PDB entry 5SW5 | X-ray diffraction, 2.05 A resolution | chains A and B

[Chain A (and B)]
Name: Catalase-peroxidase
From: Burkholderia pseudomallei (strain 1710b)
Notes: EC 1.11.1.21; chain B of this document is another copy of the same molecule, construct and numbering; everything in this record applies to it too
Reference sequence: Q3JNW6 (KATG_BURP1); residues 21-748 here correspond to UniProt positions 1-728 (UniProt number = residue number - 20)
Sequence (728 residues; numbered 21 to 748; the number before each row is that of its first residue):
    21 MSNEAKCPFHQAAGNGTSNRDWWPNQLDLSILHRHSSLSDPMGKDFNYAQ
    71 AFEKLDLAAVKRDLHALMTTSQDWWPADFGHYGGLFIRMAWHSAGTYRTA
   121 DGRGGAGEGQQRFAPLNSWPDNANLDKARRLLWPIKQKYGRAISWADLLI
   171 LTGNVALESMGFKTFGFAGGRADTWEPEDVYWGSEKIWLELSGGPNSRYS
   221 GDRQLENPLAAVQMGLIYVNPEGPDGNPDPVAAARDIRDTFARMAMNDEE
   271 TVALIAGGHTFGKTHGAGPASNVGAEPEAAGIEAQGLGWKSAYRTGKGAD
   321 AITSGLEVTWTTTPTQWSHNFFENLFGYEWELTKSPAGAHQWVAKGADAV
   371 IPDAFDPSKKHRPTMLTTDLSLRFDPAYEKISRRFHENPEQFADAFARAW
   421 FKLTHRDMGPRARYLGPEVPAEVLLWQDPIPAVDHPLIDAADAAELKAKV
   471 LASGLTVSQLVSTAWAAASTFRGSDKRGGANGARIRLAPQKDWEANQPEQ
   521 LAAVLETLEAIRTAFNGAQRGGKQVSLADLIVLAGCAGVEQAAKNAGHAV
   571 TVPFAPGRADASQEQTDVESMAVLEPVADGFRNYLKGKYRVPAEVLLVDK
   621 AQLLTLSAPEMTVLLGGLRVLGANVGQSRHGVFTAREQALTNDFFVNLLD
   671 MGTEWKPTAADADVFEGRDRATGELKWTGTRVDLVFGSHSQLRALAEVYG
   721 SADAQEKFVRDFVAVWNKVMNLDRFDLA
Unresolved in the structure: 21-35
Modified residues: Trp-111 (1-hydroperoxy-L-tryptophan; TOX)
Covalent attachments: covalent link Trp-111/Tyr-238; covalent link Tyr-238/Met-264
Metal / ion sites: heme Fe: Trp-111, His-279; Na+: Gly-122, Gly-124, Ser-494
Residues lining bound ligands:
  - heme (HEM): Asp-98, Gly-104, Leu-105, Ile-107, Arg-108, Trp-111, Val-239, Pro-241, Ile-257, Phe-261, Leu-274, Ile-275, Gly-278, His-279, Phe-281, Gly-282, Lys-283, Thr-284, His-285, Thr-323, Ser-324, Leu-326, Trp-330, Leu-386, Thr-388, Phe-416, Trp-420
  - oxygen molecule (OXY): Arg-108, Trp-111, His-112, Asp-141
Curated features (UniProtKB/Swiss-Prot):
  - active site: His-112 (Proton acceptor)
  - binding site (heme b): His-279
  - site: Arg-108 (Transition state stabilizer)
  - cross-link: Trp-111 to Tyr-238 (Tryptophyl-tyrosyl-methioninium (Trp-Tyr) (with M-244)), Tyr-238 to Met-264 (Tryptophyl-tyrosyl-methioninium (Tyr-Met) (with W-91))
From the paper describing this entry:
  - conformationally variable residues (side-chain flip): Arg-426
  - catalytic residues: Arg-108, His-112 (proposed by the authors, not directly observed)
  - mutagenesis - W111F, Y238A, M264A: decreased catalytic activity

[Chain A / chain B interface]
Contacting residue pairs (167):
  Gly-36(A) / Tyr-201(B)
  Gly-36(A) / Gly-203(B)
  Gly-36(A) / Ser-204(B)
  Thr-37(A) / Gly-203(B)  hydrogen bond (backbone-backbone)
  Thr-37(A) / Ser-204(B)  hydrogen bond (side chain-backbone)
  Thr-37(A) / Glu-205(B)  hydrogen bond (side chain-backbone)
  Thr-37(A) / Lys-206(B)  hydrogen bond
  Asn-39(A) / Ala-134(B)  hydrogen bond (side chain-backbone)
  Asn-39(A) / Pro-135(B)
  Asn-39(A) / Pro-197(B)
  Trp-42(A) / Glu-205(B)
  Trp-42(A) / Lys-206(B)
  Trp-42(A) / Ile-207(B)
  Trp-42(A) / Trp-208(B)  hydrophobic
  Trp-42(A) / Met-234(B)  hydrophobic
  Trp-43(A) / Ala-134(B)  hydrophobic
  Trp-43(A) / Pro-135(B)  hydrophobic
  Trp-43(A) / Ser-138(B)
  Trp-43(A) / Trp-208(B)  hydrophobic
  Trp-43(A) / Glu-296(B)  hydrogen bond
  Trp-43(A) / Glu-298(B)
  Trp-43(A) / Ala-299(B)
  Gln-46(A) / Glu-298(B)  hydrogen bond (side chain-backbone)
  His-53(A) / Leu-58(B)
  His-53(A) / Ser-59(B)
  Arg-54(A) / Leu-58(B)
  Ser-56(A) / Ser-56(B)
  Ser-56(A) / Leu-58(B)
  Leu-58(A) / His-53(B)
  Leu-58(A) / Arg-54(B)
  Leu-58(A) / Ser-56(B)
  Leu-58(A) / Ser-627(B)
  Leu-58(A) / Pro-629(B)
  Ser-59(A) / His-53(B)
  Ser-59(A) / Pro-629(B)
  Asp-60(A) / Pro-629(B)
  Pro-61(A) / Pro-629(B)
  Pro-61(A) / Leu-715(B)
  Pro-61(A) / Val-718(B)  hydrophobic
  Pro-61(A) / Tyr-719(B)
  Pro-61(A) / Lys-727(B)  hydrogen bond (backbone-side chain)
  Met-62(A) / Val-718(B)  hydrophobic
  Met-62(A) / Lys-727(B)
  Gly-63(A) / Lys-727(B)
  Trp-94(A) / Met-671(B)  hydrophobic
  Trp-94(A) / Arg-690(B)
  Arg-132(A) / Ser-710(B)
  Arg-132(A) / Ala-714(B)
  Arg-132(A) / Glu-717(B)  salt bridge
  Phe-133(A) / Ser-710(B)
  Phe-133(A) / Ala-714(B)  hydrophobic
  Ala-134(A) / Asn-39(B)  hydrogen bond (backbone-side chain)
  Ala-134(A) / Trp-43(B)  hydrophobic
  Pro-135(A) / Asn-39(B)
  Pro-135(A) / Trp-43(B)  hydrophobic
  Asn-137(A) / Ser-710(B)
  Ser-138(A) / Trp-43(B)
  Arg-150(A) / Met-671(B)
  Arg-150(A) / Arg-713(B)
  Trp-153(A) / Leu-669(B)  hydrogen bond (side chain-backbone)
  Trp-153(A) / Glu-717(B)
  Trp-153(A) / Gly-720(B)
  Trp-153(A) / Ser-721(B)
  Gln-157(A) / Gly-720(B)  hydrogen bond (side chain-backbone)
  Gln-157(A) / Ser-721(B)
  Gln-157(A) / Ala-722(B)  hydrogen bond (backbone-backbone)
  Lys-158(A) / Ala-722(B)
  Gly-160(A) / Ser-721(B)
  Gly-160(A) / Asp-723(B)
  Arg-161(A) / Asp-723(B)  salt bridge
  Arg-161(A) / Lys-727(B)
  Trp-165(A) / Glu-717(B)  hydrogen bond
  Trp-195(A) / Gln-711(B)  hydrogen bond (backbone-side chain)
  Trp-195(A) / Ala-714(B)
  Trp-195(A) / Val-718(B)  hydrophobic
  Glu-196(A) / Gln-711(B)
  Pro-197(A) / Asn-39(B)
  Pro-197(A) / Gln-711(B)
  Tyr-201(A) / Gly-36(B)
  Gly-203(A) / Gly-36(B)
  Gly-203(A) / Thr-37(B)  hydrogen bond (backbone-backbone)
  Ser-204(A) / Gly-36(B)
  Ser-204(A) / Thr-37(B)  hydrogen bond (backbone-side chain)
  Glu-205(A) / Thr-37(B)  hydrogen bond (backbone-side chain)
  Glu-205(A) / Trp-42(B)
  Lys-206(A) / Thr-37(B)  hydrogen bond
  Lys-206(A) / Trp-42(B)
  Ile-207(A) / Trp-42(B)
  Trp-208(A) / Trp-42(B)
  Trp-208(A) / Trp-43(B)  hydrophobic
  Met-234(A) / Trp-42(B)  hydrophobic
  Glu-296(A) / Trp-43(B)  hydrogen bond
  Glu-298(A) / Trp-43(B)
  Glu-298(A) / Gln-46(B)
  Glu-298(A) / Ser-710(B)  hydrogen bond
  Ala-299(A) / Trp-43(B)
  Ile-302(A) / Phe-685(B)  hydrophobic
  Ile-302(A) / Arg-701(B)
  Ile-302(A) / Val-705(B)
  Ile-302(A) / Ser-708(B)
  Glu-303(A) / Trp-675(B)
  Glu-303(A) / Pro-677(B)
  Glu-303(A) / Phe-685(B)
  Gln-305(A) / Leu-668(B)
  Gln-305(A) / Trp-675(B)
  Gln-305(A) / Leu-704(B)  hydrogen bond (side chain-backbone)
  Gln-305(A) / Gly-707(B)
  Gln-305(A) / Ser-708(B)
  Gln-305(A) / Arg-713(B)  hydrogen bond (backbone-side chain)
  Gly-306(A) / Gly-707(B)  hydrogen bond (backbone-backbone)
  Gly-306(A) / Ser-708(B)
  Leu-307(A) / Met-671(B)  hydrophobic
  Ser-627(A) / Leu-58(B)
  Pro-629(A) / Leu-58(B)
  Pro-629(A) / Ser-59(B)
  Pro-629(A) / Asp-60(B)
  Leu-668(A) / Gln-305(B)
  Leu-669(A) / Trp-153(B)  hydrogen bond (backbone-side chain)
  Met-671(A) / Trp-94(B)  hydrophobic
  Met-671(A) / Arg-150(B)  hydrogen bond
  Met-671(A) / Leu-307(B)  hydrophobic
  Trp-675(A) / Glu-303(B)
  Trp-675(A) / Gln-305(B)
  Pro-677(A) / Glu-303(B)
  Phe-685(A) / Ile-302(B)  hydrophobic
  Phe-685(A) / Glu-303(B)
  Arg-690(A) / Trp-94(B)
  Arg-701(A) / Ile-302(B)
  Leu-704(A) / Gln-305(B)  hydrogen bond (backbone-side chain)
  Gly-707(A) / Gln-305(B)
  Gly-707(A) / Gly-306(B)
  Ser-708(A) / Ile-302(B)
  Ser-708(A) / Gln-305(B)
  Ser-708(A) / Gly-306(B)
  Ser-710(A) / Arg-132(B)
  Ser-710(A) / Phe-133(B)
  Ser-710(A) / Asn-137(B)
  Ser-710(A) / Glu-298(B)  hydrogen bond
  Gln-711(A) / Trp-195(B)
  Gln-711(A) / Glu-196(B)
  Gln-711(A) / Pro-197(B)
  Arg-713(A) / Arg-150(B)
  Arg-713(A) / Gln-305(B)  hydrogen bond (side chain-backbone)
  Ala-714(A) / Arg-132(B)
  Ala-714(A) / Phe-133(B)  hydrophobic
  Ala-714(A) / Trp-195(B)
  Leu-715(A) / Pro-61(B)  hydrophobic
  Glu-717(A) / Arg-132(B)  salt bridge
  Glu-717(A) / Trp-153(B)
  Glu-717(A) / Trp-165(B)  hydrogen bond
  Val-718(A) / Pro-61(B)  hydrophobic
  Val-718(A) / Met-62(B)  hydrophobic
  Val-718(A) / Trp-195(B)  hydrophobic
  Tyr-719(A) / Pro-61(B)
  Gly-720(A) / Trp-153(B)
  Gly-720(A) / Gln-157(B)  hydrogen bond (backbone-side chain)
  Ser-721(A) / Trp-153(B)
  Ser-721(A) / Gln-157(B)
  Ser-721(A) / Gly-160(B)
  Ala-722(A) / Gln-157(B)  hydrogen bond (backbone-backbone)
  Ala-722(A) / Lys-158(B)
  Asp-723(A) / Gly-160(B)
  Asp-723(A) / Arg-161(B)  salt bridge
  Ala-724(A) / Arg-161(B)
  Lys-727(A) / Pro-61(B)  hydrogen bond (side chain-backbone)
  Lys-727(A) / Met-62(B)
  Lys-727(A) / Arg-161(B)
Other interface residues (no listed pair), chain A (85 interface residues in all): Leu-52, His-55, Lys-156, Tyr-159, Gly-301, Glu-614, Val-666, Lys-676, Val-705, Asp-731
Other interface residues (no listed pair), chain B (86 interface residues in all): Asp-41, Leu-52, His-55, Gly-63, Lys-156, Tyr-159, Gly-301, Glu-614, Val-666, Lys-676, Ala-724, Asp-731

[In short]
The interface between chain A and chain B involves 85 residues on one side and 86 on the other, with 32
hydrogen bonds and 4 salt bridges. Among the polar pairs are Arg-132(A)/Glu-717(B), Arg-161(A)/Asp-723(B) and
Thr-37(A)/Ser-204(B). The paper reports catalytic residues Arg-108(A) and His-112(A); W111F, Y238A and M264A
of chain A reduce catalytic activity.
Both chains are Catalase-peroxidase (Burkholderia pseudomallei (strain 1710b)). Entry 5SW5 (Crystal structure
of native catalase-peroxidase KatG at pH7.5) was determined by X-ray diffraction (same publication as 5SW4,
5SW6 and 5SX0).
